PDB entry 5JHD | X-ray diffraction, 2.46 A resolution | chains A and C of the 5 polymer chains in the assembly

== Chain A ==
Molecule: HLA class I histocompatibility antigen, A-2 alpha chain
From: Homo sapiens
UniProt: P01892 (1A02_HUMAN); residues 1-275 here correspond to UniProt positions 25-299 (UniProt number = residue number + 24)
Sequence (276 residues; numbered 1 to 276; the number before each row is that of its first residue):
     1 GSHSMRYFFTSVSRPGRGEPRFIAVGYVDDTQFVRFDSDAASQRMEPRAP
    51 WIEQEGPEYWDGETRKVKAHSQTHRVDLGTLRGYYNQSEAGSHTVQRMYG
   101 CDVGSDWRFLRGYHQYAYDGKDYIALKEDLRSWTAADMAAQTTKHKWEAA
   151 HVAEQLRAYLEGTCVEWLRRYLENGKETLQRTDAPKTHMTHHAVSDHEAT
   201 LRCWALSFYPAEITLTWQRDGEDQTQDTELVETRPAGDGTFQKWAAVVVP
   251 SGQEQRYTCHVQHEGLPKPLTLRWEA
Disulfides: Cys101-Cys164, Cys203-Cys259
Sequence notes: expression tag (276)

== Chain C ==
Molecule: Influenza M1(58-66) peptide
Sequence (9 residues; each row starts with the number of its first residue):
     1 GILGFVFTL
What the authors report for this chain:
  - conformationally variable residues (side-chain flip): Phe5

== Interface between chain A and chain C ==
Contacting residue pairs (38; chain A residue first):
  Tyr7(A) with Gly1(C), hydrogen bond (side chain-backbone); Ile2(C), hydrophobic
  Glu63(A) with Gly1(C); Ile2(C), hydrogen bond (side chain-backbone)
  Lys66(A) with Ile2(C), hydrogen bond (side chain-backbone); Leu3(C); Gly4(C)
  Val67(A) with Ile2(C)
  Ala69(A) with Val6(C), hydrophobic
  His70(A) with Ile2(C); Leu3(C)
  Thr73(A) with Val6(C); Phe7(C)
  Asp77(A) with Thr8(C); Leu9(C), hydrogen bond (side chain-backbone)
  Thr80(A) with Leu9(C)
  Leu81(A) with Leu9(C), hydrophobic
  Tyr84(A) with Leu9(C), hydrogen bond (side chain-backbone)
  Arg97(A) with Leu3(C); Phe7(C)
  Tyr99(A) with Ile2(C); Leu3(C), hydrogen bond (side chain-backbone)
  His114(A) with Phe7(C)
  Thr143(A) with Leu9(C), hydrogen bond (side chain-backbone)
  Lys146(A) with Thr8(C), hydrogen bond; Leu9(C), hydrogen bond (side chain-backbone)
  Trp147(A) with Phe7(C), hydrophobic; Thr8(C), hydrogen bond (side chain-backbone); Leu9(C), hydrophobic
  Val152(A) with Phe7(C), hydrophobic
  Gln155(A) with Phe5(C)
  Leu156(A) with Leu3(C), hydrophobic; Phe7(C), hydrophobic
  Tyr159(A) with Gly1(C), hydrogen bond (side chain-backbone); Ile2(C); Leu3(C), hydrophobic
  Trp167(A) with Gly1(C)
  Tyr171(A) with Gly1(C), hydrogen bond (side chain-backbone)
Also at the interface, not in a pair above, chain A (30 interface residues in all): Met5, Phe9, Met45, Tyr59, Val76, Tyr116, Tyr123
From the paper, about this interface:
  - residue pairs: Phe5(C)-Val152(A), Phe5(C)-Gln155(A)

== Overview ==
30 residues of chain A face 9 of chain C across their interface; the contacts include 12 hydrogen bonds. Polar
contacts include Tyr7(A)-Gly1(C), Glu63(A)-Ile2(C) and Lys66(A)-Ile2(C). The paper describes contacts between
Phe5(C) and Val152(A) and Phe5(C) and Gln155(A). From the paper: conformational variability at Phe5(C).
Here chain A is HLA class I histocompatibility antigen, A-2 alpha chain (Homo sapiens) and chain C is
Influenza M1(58-66) peptide. Entry 5JHD (Crystal structure of LS10-TCR/M1-HLA-A*02 complex) was determined by
X-ray diffraction, deposited together with 5ISZ.
